PDB entry 8PM4 | electron microscopy, 2.93 A resolution | chains A and C of the 4 polymer chains in the assembly

Chain A:
Name: Transposase
Organism: Gordonia otitidis NBRC 100426
Reference sequence: H5TRP0 (H5TRP0_9ACTN); residue numbers follow UniProt; this construct covers 1-607
Chain sequence (614 residues; numbered -6 to 607; the number before each row is that of its first residue; numbers below 1 keep their minus sign (Ser-6 is residue -6)):
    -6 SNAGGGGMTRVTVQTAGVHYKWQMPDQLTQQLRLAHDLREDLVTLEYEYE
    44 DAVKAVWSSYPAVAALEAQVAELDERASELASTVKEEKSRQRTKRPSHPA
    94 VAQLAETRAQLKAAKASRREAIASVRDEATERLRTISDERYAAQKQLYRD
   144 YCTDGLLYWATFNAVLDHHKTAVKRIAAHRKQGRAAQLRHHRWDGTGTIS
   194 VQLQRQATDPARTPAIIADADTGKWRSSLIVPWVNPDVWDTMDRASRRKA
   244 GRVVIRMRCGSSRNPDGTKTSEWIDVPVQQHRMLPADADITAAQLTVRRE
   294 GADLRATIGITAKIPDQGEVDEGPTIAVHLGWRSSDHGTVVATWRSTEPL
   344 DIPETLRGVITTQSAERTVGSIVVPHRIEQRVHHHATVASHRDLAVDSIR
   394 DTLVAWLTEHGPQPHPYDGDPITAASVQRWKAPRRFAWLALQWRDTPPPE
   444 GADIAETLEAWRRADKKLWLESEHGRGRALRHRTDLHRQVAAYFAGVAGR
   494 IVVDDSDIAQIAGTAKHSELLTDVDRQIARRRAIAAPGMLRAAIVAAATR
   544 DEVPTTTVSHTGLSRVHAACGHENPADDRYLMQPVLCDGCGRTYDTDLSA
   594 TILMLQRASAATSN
Disordered / not traced: -6 to 0, 605-607
Sequence notes: expression tag (-6 to 0)
Cystine bridges: Cys563-Cys580
From the paper describing this entry:
  - catalytic residues: His322, Asp497, Asp590
  - binding site for DNA oligoduplex, non-target strand, chain D: Tyr134, Asn156
  - binding site for DNA oligoduplex, target strand, chain C (chain C): Asn156

Chain C:
Molecule: DNA oligoduplex, target strand, chain C
Sequence (44 nucleotides; row label = number of the first residue in the row; numbers below 1 keep their minus sign (DC-20 is residue -20)):
   -20 CCGGCGACGTTGGGTCAACTGAAATGTCTGTTTCTCAACAAAAA
Disordered / not traced: -20, 8-23

How chain A and chain C interact:
Pairs across the interface (59):
  Val4(A) - DT-1(C)  base contact
  Lys78(A) - DA-14(C)  salt bridge to the phosphate
  Lys81(A) - DC-16(C)  sugar contact
  Lys81(A) - DG-15(C)  salt bridge to the phosphate
  Ser82(A) - DG-17(C)  hydrogen bond to the base
  Ser82(A) - DC-16(C)  base contact
  Ser82(A) - DG-15(C)  sugar contact
  Arg85(A) - DG-18(C)  base contact
  Arg85(A) - DG-17(C)  base contact
  Lys87(A) - DC-16(C)  phosphate contact
  Asn156(A) - DG0(C)  base contact
  Thr164(A) - DA-3(C)  sugar contact
  Thr164(A) - DC-2(C)  sugar contact
  Lys167(A) - DA-3(C)  phosphate contact
  Lys167(A) - DC-2(C)  salt bridge to the phosphate
  Arg168(A) - DA-4(C)  hydrogen bond to the base
  Arg168(A) - DA-3(C)  hydrogen bond to the sugar
  Gln195(A) - DG0(C)  hydrogen bond to the base
  Gln195(A) - DA1(C)  hydrogen bond to the base
  Gln197(A) - DA1(C)  base contact
  Gln197(A) - DA2(C)  hydrogen bond to the base
  Arg198(A) - DA1(C)  sugar contact
  Gln199(A) - DA1(C)  sugar contact
  Gln199(A) - DA2(C)  hydrogen bond to the base
  Gln199(A) - DA3(C)  base contact
  Ala200(A) - DA2(C)  hydrogen bond to the phosphate
  Thr284(A) - DT-1(C)  phosphate contact
  Thr284(A) - DG0(C)  phosphate contact
  Arg292(A) - DG-9(C)  salt bridge to the phosphate
  Lys424(A) - DT-11(C)  sugar contact
  Ala425(A) - DT-11(C)  phosphate contact
  Ala425(A) - DT-10(C)  phosphate contact
  Arg427(A) - DT-10(C)  salt bridge to the phosphate
  Trp462(A) - DG-9(C)  hydrogen bond to the phosphate
  Glu466(A) - DG-9(C)  sugar contact
  Arg469(A) - DG-9(C)  hydrogen bond to the phosphate
  Arg469(A) - DG-8(C)  salt bridge to the phosphate
  Leu473(A) - DG-8(C)  phosphate contact
  Leu473(A) - DG-7(C)  phosphate contact
  Arg476(A) - DG-7(C)  salt bridge to the phosphate
  Ser499(A) - DC-5(C)  phosphate contact
  Asp500(A) - DC-5(C)  sugar contact
  Ile501(A) - DT-6(C)  phosphate contact
  Ile501(A) - DC-5(C)  hydrogen bond to the phosphate
  Ala502(A) - DT-6(C)  phosphate contact
  Leu514(A) - DG-17(C)  sugar contact
  Leu514(A) - DC-16(C)  phosphate contact
  Thr515(A) - DC-16(C)  hydrogen bond to the phosphate
  Thr515(A) - DG-15(C)  phosphate contact
  Asp516(A) - DG-17(C)  phosphate contact
  Asp516(A) - DC-16(C)  phosphate contact
  Ala526(A) - DG-7(C)  sugar contact
  Ala529(A) - DG-7(C)  phosphate contact
  Ala529(A) - DT-6(C)  phosphate contact
  Pro530(A) - DT-6(C)  phosphate contact
  Gly531(A) - DT-6(C)  hydrogen bond to the phosphate
  Gly531(A) - DC-5(C)  phosphate contact
  Met532(A) - DT-6(C)  hydrogen bond to the phosphate
  Arg534(A) - DC-5(C)  salt bridge to the phosphate
Other interface residues (no listed pair), chain A (45 interface residues in all): Thr86, Trp152, Asp160, Arg205, Glu293, Thr304, Leu513
Other interface residues (no listed pair), chain C (21 interface residues in all): DG-12

In short:
The interface between chain A and chain C involves 45 residues on one side and 21 on the other, with 14
hydrogen bonds and 8 salt bridges. Among the polar pairs are Ser82(A)-DG-17(C), Arg168(A)-DA-4(C) and
Gln195(A)-DG0(C). The paper reports catalytic residues His322(A), Asp497(A) and Asp590(A); a binding site for
DNA oligoduplex, non-target strand, chain D at Tyr134(A) and Asn156(A).
Here chain A is Transposase (Gordonia otitidis NBRC 100426) and chain C is DNA oligoduplex, target strand,
chain C. Entry 8PM4 (Cryo-EM structure of the Cas12m-crRNA-target DNA complex) was determined by electron
microscopy.
